8F6Z - chains D and E of the 5 polymer chains in the assembly; structure by electron microscopy, 2.70 A resolution.

Chain D:
Name: Acetylcholine receptor subunit alpha
From: Tetronarce californica
UniProt: P02710 (ACHA_TETCF); residues 1-433 here correspond to UniProt positions 25-457 (UniProt number = residue number + 24)
Amino-acid sequence (433 residues; each row starts with the number of its first residue):
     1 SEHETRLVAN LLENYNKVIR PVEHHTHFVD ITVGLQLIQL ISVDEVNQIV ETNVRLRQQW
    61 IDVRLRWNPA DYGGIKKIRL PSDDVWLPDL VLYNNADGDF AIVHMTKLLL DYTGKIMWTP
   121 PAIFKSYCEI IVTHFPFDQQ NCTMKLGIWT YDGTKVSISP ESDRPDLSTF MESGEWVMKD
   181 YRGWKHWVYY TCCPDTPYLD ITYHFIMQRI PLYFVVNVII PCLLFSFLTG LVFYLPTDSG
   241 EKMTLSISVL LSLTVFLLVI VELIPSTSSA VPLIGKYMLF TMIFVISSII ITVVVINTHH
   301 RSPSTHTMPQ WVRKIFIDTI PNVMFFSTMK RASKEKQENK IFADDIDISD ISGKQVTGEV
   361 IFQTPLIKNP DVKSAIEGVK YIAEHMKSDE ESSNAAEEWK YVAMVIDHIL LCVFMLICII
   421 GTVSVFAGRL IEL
Unresolved in the structure: 332-369, 427-433
Disulfide bonds: Cys128-Cys142, Cys192-Cys193
Covalently attached groups: glycan linked to Asn141
Residues lining bound ligands: succinyldicholine (SCK; 2,2'-[(1,4-dioxobutane-1,4-diyl)bis(oxy)]bis(N,N,N-trimethylethanaminium)): Tyr93, Trp149, Thr150, Tyr190, Cys192, Cys193, Tyr198
Swiss-Prot annotation at these positions:
  - glycosylation: Asn141 (N-linked (GlcNAc...) asparagine)

Chain E:
Name: Acetylcholine receptor subunit gamma
From: Tetronarce californica
UniProt: P02714 (ACHG_TETCF); residues 1-489 here correspond to UniProt positions 18-506 (UniProt number = residue number + 17)
Amino-acid sequence (489 residues; each row starts with the number of its first residue):
     1 ENEEGRLIEK LLGDYDKRII PAKTLDHIID VTLKLTLTNL ISLNEKEEAL TTNVWIEIQW
    61 NDYRLSWNTS EYEGIDLVRI PSELLWLPDV VLENNVDGQF EVAYYANVLV YNDGSMYWLP
   121 PAIYRSTCPI AVTYFPFDWQ NCSLVFRSQT YNAHEVNLQL SAEEGEAVEW IHIDPEDFTE
   181 NGEWTIRHRP AKKNYNWQLT KDDTDFQEII FFLIIQRKPL FYIINIIAPC VLISSLVVLV
   241 YFLPAQAGGQ KCTLSISVLL AQTIFLFLIA QKVPETSLNV PLIGKYLIFV MFVSMLIVMN
   301 CVIVLNVSLR TPNTHSLSEK IKHLFLGFLP KYLGMQLEPS EETPEKPQPR RRSSFGIMIK
   361 AEEYILKKPR SELMFEEQKD RHGLKRVNKM TSDIDIGTTV DLYKDLANFA PEIKSCVEAC
   421 NFIAKSTKEQ NDSGSENENW VLIGKVIDKA CFWIALLLFS IGTLAIFLTG HFNQVPEFPF
   481 PGDPRKYVP
Unresolved in the structure: 331-410
Disulfide bonds: Cys128-Cys142
Covalently attached groups: N-acetylglucosamine (NAG) linked to Asn68, Asn141
Residues lining bound ligands: succinyldicholine (SCK; 2,2'-[(1,4-dioxobutane-1,4-diyl)bis(oxy)]bis(N,N,N-trimethylethanaminium)): Trp55, Leu109, Tyr111, Tyr117, Leu119
Swiss-Prot annotation at these positions:
  - modified residue: Tyr364 (Phosphotyrosine)
  - glycosylation: Asn68 (N-linked (GlcNAc...) asparagine)
What the authors report for this chain:
  - binding site for succinyldicholine: Tyr111, Tyr117

How chain D and chain E interact:
Pairs across the interface (116; chain D residue first):
  Asn16(D) - Glu9(E)
  Val18(D) - Pro81(E)
  Val18(D) - Leu84(E)  hydrophobic
  Ile19(D) - Asn2(E)
  Ile19(D) - Glu4(E)
  Ile19(D) - Gly5(E)
  Ile19(D) - Ile8(E)  hydrophobic
  Arg20(D) - Asn2(E)  hydrogen bond (backbone-side chain)
  Arg20(D) - Glu4(E)  salt bridge
  Val22(D) - Asn2(E)
  Glu23(D) - Glu1(E)  hydrogen bond (backbone-backbone)
  Glu23(D) - Asn2(E)  hydrogen bond (backbone-backbone)
  His24(D) - Glu73(E)  salt bridge
  His25(D) - Asn2(E)  hydrogen bond (backbone-side chain)
  His25(D) - Glu4(E)
  His25(D) - Glu73(E)  hydrogen bond (side chain-backbone)
  His25(D) - Ile75(E)
  Asp89(D) - Tyr104(E)
  Asp89(D) - Asn107(E)
  Val91(D) - Tyr104(E)  hydrophobic
  Tyr93(D) - Asn53(E)  hydrogen bond (backbone-side chain)
  Tyr93(D) - Asp177(E)
  Asn95(D) - Asn53(E)  hydrogen bond (backbone-side chain)
  Asn95(D) - Ile123(E)
  Ala96(D) - Ile41(E)
  Ala96(D) - Ile123(E)
  Asp97(D) - Arg125(E)  salt bridge
  Phe100(D) - Asn53(E)
  Phe100(D) - Ala103(E)  hydrophobic
  Phe100(D) - Tyr104(E)  hydrophobic
  Phe100(D) - Pro121(E)  hydrophobic
  Phe100(D) - Ala122(E)
  Phe100(D) - Ile123(E)  hydrophobic
  Ala101(D) - Tyr104(E)  hydrophobic
  Tyr127(D) - Asn39(E)
  Tyr127(D) - Asn181(E)
  Lys145(D) - Asp177(E)  salt bridge
  Trp149(D) - Trp55(E)
  Trp149(D) - Ala106(E)
  Trp149(D) - Leu119(E)  hydrogen bond (side chain-backbone)
  Trp149(D) - Pro121(E)
  Thr150(D) - Arg79(E)  hydrogen bond (backbone-side chain)
  Thr150(D) - Ala106(E)
  Thr150(D) - Asn107(E)  hydrogen bond
  Thr150(D) - Leu109(E)
  Tyr151(D) - Arg79(E)
  Tyr151(D) - Asn107(E)
  Asp152(D) - Arg79(E)  salt bridge
  Lys155(D) - Arg79(E)
  Val188(D) - Glu176(E)
  Tyr190(D) - Asp174(E)
  Gly240(D) - Gly248(E)
  Gly240(D) - Gln250(E)  hydrogen bond (backbone-side chain)
  Glu241(D) - Gln250(E)  hydrogen bond (backbone-side chain)
  Lys242(D) - Gln250(E)  hydrogen bond (backbone-side chain)
  Met243(D) - Gln250(E)  hydrogen bond (backbone-side chain)
  Met243(D) - Leu254(E)  hydrophobic
  Thr244(D) - Gln250(E)  hydrogen bond
  Ile247(D) - Leu254(E)  hydrophobic
  Ile247(D) - Ser257(E)
  Leu250(D) - Ile233(E)  hydrophobic
  Leu250(D) - Leu236(E)  hydrophobic
  Leu251(D) - Ser257(E)
  Leu251(D) - Ala261(E)  hydrophobic
  Thr254(D) - Ile233(E)
  Thr254(D) - Phe265(E)
  Leu257(D) - Asn225(E)
  Leu257(D) - Pro229(E)  hydrophobic
  Val261(D) - Asn225(E)
  Val261(D) - Lys272(E)
  Ile264(D) - Phe221(E)  hydrophobic
  Pro265(D) - Phe221(E)
  Ser266(D) - Glu183(E)
  Ser266(D) - Phe221(E)
  Ser266(D) - Tyr222(E)  hydrogen bond
  Thr267(D) - Asn181(E)
  Thr267(D) - Gly182(E)
  Thr267(D) - Phe221(E)
  Ser268(D) - Gly182(E)  hydrogen bond (backbone-backbone)
  Ser268(D) - Lys218(E)  hydrogen bond (side chain-backbone)
  Ser268(D) - Leu220(E)  hydrogen bond (side chain-backbone)
  Ser268(D) - Phe221(E)  hydrogen bond (side chain-backbone)
  Ser269(D) - Gly182(E)
  Val271(D) - Leu220(E)  hydrophobic
  Val271(D) - Ile224(E)  hydrophobic
  Gly275(D) - Asn225(E)
  Leu279(D) - Ile224(E)
  Leu279(D) - Ala228(E)  hydrophobic
  Leu279(D) - Pro229(E)
  Met282(D) - Pro229(E)  hydrophobic
  Met282(D) - Ile233(E)  hydrophobic
  Ile283(D) - Leu232(E)  hydrophobic
  Ile286(D) - Leu232(E)
  Ile286(D) - Leu236(E)  hydrophobic
  Ile289(D) - Leu236(E)  hydrophobic
  Ile289(D) - Leu239(E)  hydrophobic
  Ile290(D) - Leu239(E)  hydrophobic
  Val293(D) - Leu239(E)
  Val293(D) - Phe242(E)  hydrophobic
  Ile296(D) - Leu243(E)  hydrophobic
  Ile296(D) - Pro244(E)
  Asn297(D) - Phe242(E)  hydrogen bond (side chain-backbone)
  His300(D) - Pro244(E)
  His300(D) - Gln246(E)  hydrogen bond
  Thr305(D) - Leu442(E)
  Asp371(D) - Val417(E)
  Val372(D) - Val417(E)  hydrophobic
  Ser374(D) - Asn421(E)
  Ala375(D) - Cys420(E)  hydrophobic
  Ala375(D) - Asn421(E)  hydrogen bond (backbone-side chain)
  Gly378(D) - Ala424(E)
  Tyr381(D) - Lys428(E)
  Tyr381(D) - Asn431(E)  hydrogen bond
  Ile382(D) - Ile423(E)  hydrophobic
  Ile382(D) - Ala424(E)  hydrophobic
  His385(D) - Asn431(E)  hydrogen bond
Other interface residues (no listed pair), chain D (69 interface residues in all): Gln48, Asn94, Thr191, Cys192, Val255, Leu258
Other interface residues (no listed pair), chain E (72 interface residues in all): Tyr117, Pro120, His172, Thr179, Glu180, Pro219, Gly249, Ile264, Leu268, Thr427

Summary:
The interface between chain D and chain E involves 69 residues on one side and 72 on the other; the contacts
include 25 hydrogen bonds and 5 salt bridges. Polar pairs include Arg20(D)-Glu4(E), His24(D)-Glu73(E) and
Asp97(D)-Arg125(E). Succinyldicholine is bound between chain D and chain E. From the paper: a binding site for
succinyldicholine at Tyr111(E) and Tyr117(E).
Chain D is Acetylcholine receptor subunit alpha and chain E is Acetylcholine receptor subunit gamma, both from
Tetronarce californica; the structure, Cryo-EM structure of Torpedo nicotinic acetylcholine receptor in
complex with succinylcholine, desensitized-like state, was determined by electron microscopy together with
8ESK, 8F2S and 8F6Y from the same study.
